Entry 2C8K (X-ray diffraction, 2.80 A resolution); this record covers chain A.

# Chain A
Name: Arcoplasmic/endoplasmic reticulum calcium atpase 1
Organism: Oryctolagus cuniculus
Notes: EC 3.6.3.8
UniProtKB: P04191 (AT2A1_RABIT); numbering as in UniProt (aligned over 1-994)
Amino-acid sequence (994 residues; row label = number of the first residue in the row):
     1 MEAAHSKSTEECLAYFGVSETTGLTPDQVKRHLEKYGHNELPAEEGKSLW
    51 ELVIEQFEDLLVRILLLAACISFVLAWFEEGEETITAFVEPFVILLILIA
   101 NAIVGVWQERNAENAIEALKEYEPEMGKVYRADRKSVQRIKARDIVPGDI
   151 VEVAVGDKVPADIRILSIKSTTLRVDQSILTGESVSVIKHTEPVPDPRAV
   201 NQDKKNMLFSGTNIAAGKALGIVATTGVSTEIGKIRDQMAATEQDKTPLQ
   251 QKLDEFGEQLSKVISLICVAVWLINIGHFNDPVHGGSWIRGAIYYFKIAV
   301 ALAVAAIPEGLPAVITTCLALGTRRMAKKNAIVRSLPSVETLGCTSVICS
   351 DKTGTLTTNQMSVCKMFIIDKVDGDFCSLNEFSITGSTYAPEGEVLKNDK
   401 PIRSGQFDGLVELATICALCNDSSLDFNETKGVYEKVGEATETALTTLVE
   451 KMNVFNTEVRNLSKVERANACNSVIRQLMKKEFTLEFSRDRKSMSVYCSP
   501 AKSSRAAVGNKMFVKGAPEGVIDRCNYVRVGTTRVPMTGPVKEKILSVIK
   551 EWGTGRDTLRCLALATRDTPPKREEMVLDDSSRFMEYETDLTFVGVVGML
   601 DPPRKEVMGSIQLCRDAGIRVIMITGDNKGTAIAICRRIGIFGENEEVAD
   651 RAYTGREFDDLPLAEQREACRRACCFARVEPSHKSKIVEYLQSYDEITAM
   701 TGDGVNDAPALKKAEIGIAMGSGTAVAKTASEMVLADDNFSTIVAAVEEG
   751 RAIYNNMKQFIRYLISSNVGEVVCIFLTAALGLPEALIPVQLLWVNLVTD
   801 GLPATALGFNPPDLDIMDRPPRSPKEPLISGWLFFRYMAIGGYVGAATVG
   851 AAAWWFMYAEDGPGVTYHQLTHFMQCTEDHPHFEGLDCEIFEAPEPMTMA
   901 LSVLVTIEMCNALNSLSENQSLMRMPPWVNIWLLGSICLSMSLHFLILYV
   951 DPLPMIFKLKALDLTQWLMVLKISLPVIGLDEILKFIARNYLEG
Swiss-Prot annotation at these positions:
  - region (Interaction with PLN): Ile788 to Gly808, Trp932 to Leu943
  - active site: Asp351 (4-aspartylphosphate intermediate)
  - binding site (Ca(2+)): Val304, Ala305, Ile307, Glu309, Asn768, Glu771, Asn796, Thr799, Asp800, Glu908
  - binding site (Mg(2+)): Asp351, Thr353, Asp703
  - binding site (ATP): Thr353, Glu442, Arg489, Lys515, Arg560, Thr625, Gly626, Asp627, Arg678, Lys684, Asn706
  - modified residue: Thr441 (Phosphothreonine), Thr569 (Phosphothreonine), Ser581 (Phosphoserine)
  - mutagenesis: Glu309 (E309A: Interferes with conformation changes that are essential for ATP-dependent Ca(2+) transport; E309Q: No loss of calcium binding ...), Pro789 (P789L: Almost complete loss of Ca(2+) transport activity because of reduced Ca(2+) affinity), Cys876 (C876A: Loss of ATP-dependent Ca(2+)transport), Cys888 (C888A: Loss of ATP-dependent Ca(2+)transport)
Disulfide bonds: Cys876-Cys888
Metal / ion sites: Na+: Ala714, Glu732
Ligand contacts:
  - AMP-PCP (ACP; phosphomethylphosphonic acid adenylate ester): Thr353, Glu439, Thr441, Glu442, Phe487, Arg489, Lys492, Ser493, Met494, Lys515, Gly516, Ala517, Pro518, Arg560, Cys561, Leu562, Gly626, Arg678
  - thapsigargin (TG1; octanoic acid [3S-[3alpha, 3abeta, 4alpha, 6beta, 6abeta, 7beta, 8alpha(Z), 9balpha]]-6-(acetyloxy)-2,3,-3a,4,5,6,6a,7,8,9b-decahydro-3,3a-dihydroxy-3,6,9-trimethyl-8-[(2-methyl-1-oxo-2-butenyl)ox y]-2-oxo-4-(1-oxobutoxy)-azuleno[4,5-b]furan-7-yl ester): Lys252, Leu253, Glu255, Phe256, Gln259, Leu260, Val263, Ile267, Ala306, Ile761, Ile765, Asn768, Val769, Val772, Phe776, Leu828, Ile829, Leu833, Phe834, Tyr837, Met838
From the paper describing this entry:
  - Mg2+ coordination through a water molecule: Glu439
  - mutagenesis - E439A: decreased catalytic activity (citing earlier work)
  - catalytic residues: Asp351 (citing earlier work)

# Overview
Bound to chain A: thapsigargin and AMP-PCP. Ala714 and Glu732 coordinate Na+. UniProt lists active-site
residue Asp351, 10 Ca2+-binding residues, 3 Mg2+-binding residues and 11 ATP-binding residues. The paper
reports the catalytic residue Asp351; E439A reduces catalytic activity.
Chain A is Arcoplasmic/endoplasmic reticulum calcium atpase 1 (Oryctolagus cuniculus); the structure, Crystal
Structure of (SR) Calcium-ATPase E2(Tg) with partially occupied AMPPCP site, was determined by X-ray
diffraction (same publication as 2C9M and 2C8L).
